Entry 9CL3 (electron microscopy, 2.59 A resolution); this record covers chains Aa and Ab of the 9 polymer chains in the assembly.

[Chain Aa (and Ab)]
Molecule: Particulate methane monooxygenase alpha subunit
Source organism: Methylococcus capsulatus str. Bath
Notes: chain Ab of this document is another copy of the same molecule, construct and numbering; everything in this record applies to it too
UniProtKB: G1UBD1 (PMOB_METCA); numbering as in UniProt (aligned over 33-414)
Chain sequence (382 residues; row label = number of the first residue in the row):
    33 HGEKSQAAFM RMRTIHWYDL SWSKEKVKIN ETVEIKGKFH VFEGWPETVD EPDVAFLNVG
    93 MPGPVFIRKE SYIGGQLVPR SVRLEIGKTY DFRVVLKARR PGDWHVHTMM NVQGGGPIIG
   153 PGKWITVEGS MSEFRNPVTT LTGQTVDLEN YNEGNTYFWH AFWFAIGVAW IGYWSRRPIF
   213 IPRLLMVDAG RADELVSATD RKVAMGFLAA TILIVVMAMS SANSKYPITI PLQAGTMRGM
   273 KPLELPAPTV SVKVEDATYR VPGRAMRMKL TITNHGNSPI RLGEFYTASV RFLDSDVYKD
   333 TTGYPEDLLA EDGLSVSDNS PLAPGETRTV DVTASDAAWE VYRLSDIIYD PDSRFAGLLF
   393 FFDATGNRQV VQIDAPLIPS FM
Metal / ion sites: Cu ion site 1: H33, H137, H139; Cu ion site 2: H48, H72
Residues lining bound ligands:
  - A1A0P ((2R)-3-{[(R)-(2-aminoethoxy)(hydroxy)phosphoryl]oxy}-2-(hexadecanoyloxy)propyl (9Z)-heptadec-9-enoate), molecule 1: F194, A197, I198, T231, K234, V235, F239, A242, I246
  - A1A0P, molecule 2: F196, I203, G204, S207, R208
  - A1A0P, molecule 3: R233, M237, L240, A241, I244, L245
  - A1A0P, molecule 4: I244, V248, S252, N255
  - A1A0P, molecule 5: I244, V248, M251, N255
Swiss-Prot annotation at these positions:
  - binding site (Cu cation): H33, H48, H72, H137, H139

[Chain Aa / chain Ab interface]
Pairs across the interface (25):
  E75(Aa) with R270(Ab)
  W77(Aa) with R270(Ab)
  E79(Aa) with G267(Ab); T268(Ab), hydrogen bond
  E83(Aa) with R115(Ab), salt bridge; R270(Ab), salt bridge
  I380(Aa) with I262(Ab), hydrophobic; P263(Ab)
  Y381(Aa) with P263(Ab)
  D382(Aa) with P263(Ab); Q265(Ab), hydrogen bond (backbone-side chain)
  P383(Aa) with L264(Ab); Q265(Ab); A266(Ab), hydrogen bond (backbone-backbone)
  D384(Aa) with R112(Ab), salt bridge; Q265(Ab)
  S385(Aa) with Q265(Ab), hydrogen bond (backbone-side chain)
  R386(Aa) with R112(Ab); T268(Ab); M269(Ab)
  P411(Aa) with L173(Ab)
  F413(Aa) with I260(Ab), hydrophobic
  M414(Aa) with L173(Ab); T174(Ab); G175(Ab)
Interface residues without a listed pair, chain Aa (17 interface residues in all): G76, I118, I410

[Overview]
17 residues of chain Aa face 15 of chain Ab across their interface; the contacts include 4 hydrogen bonds and
3 salt bridges. Polar pairs include E83(Aa)-R115(Ab), E83(Aa)-R270(Ab) and D384(Aa)-R112(Ab). Chain Aa binds 5
copies of compound A1A0P.
Chain Aa and chain Ab are both Particulate methane monooxygenase alpha subunit (Methylococcus capsulatus str.
Bath); the structure, Particulate methane monooxygenase in unwashed native membranes, was determined by
electron microscopy together with 9CL1, 9CL2, 9CL4, 9CL5 and 9CL6 from the same study.
